PDB entry 9L5R | electron microscopy, 2.80 A resolution | chains 2 and B of the 49 polymer chains in the assembly

Chain 2:
Molecule: U2 snRNA
Organism: Chaetomium thermophilum (strain DSM 1495 / CBS 144.50 / IMI 039719)
Sequence (193 nucleotides; numbered 1 to 193; the number before each row is that of its first residue):
     1 AGCUCUCUUU GCCUUUUGGC UUAGAUCAAG UGUAGUAUCU GUUCUUUUCA GUUUAAUCUC
    61 UGAAACUGCU CUACGGAGCA GAAUCGUGAU UAUACUAAUU UUUGGCCUUC GGCGGACUUC
   121 CCUCUGGGCU UGCCCAUGGU CGUCUGCCAC AGUGUCCCUG GUAUUACACU GCCUCCAGGU
   181 GACGCGACCU UCC
Unresolved in the structure: 42-51, 61-85, 122-124, 129-132, 149-193

Chain B:
Protein: Pre-mRNA-splicing factor SYF2
Organism: Chaetomium thermophilum (strain DSM 1495 / CBS 144.50 / IMI 039719)
Reference sequence: G0S5N3 (G0S5N3_CHATD); numbering as in UniProt (aligned over 1-326)
Sequence (326 residues; numbered 1 to 326; the number before each row is that of its first residue):
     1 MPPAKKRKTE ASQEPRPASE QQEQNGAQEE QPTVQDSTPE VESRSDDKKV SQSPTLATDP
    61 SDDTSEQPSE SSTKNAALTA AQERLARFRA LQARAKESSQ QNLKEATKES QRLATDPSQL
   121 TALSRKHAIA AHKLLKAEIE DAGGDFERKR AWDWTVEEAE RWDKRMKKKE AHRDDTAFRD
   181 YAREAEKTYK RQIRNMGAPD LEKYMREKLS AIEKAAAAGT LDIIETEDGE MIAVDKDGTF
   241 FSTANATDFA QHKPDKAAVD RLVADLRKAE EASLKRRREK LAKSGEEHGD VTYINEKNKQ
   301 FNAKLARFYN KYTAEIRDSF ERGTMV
Unresolved in the structure: 1-68
Small-molecule neighbours: M7M (N,N,7-trimethylguanosine 5'-(trihydrogen diphosphate)): His132, Glu147, Arg150, Trp154, Glu158, Ala159, Trp162
Reported in the primary citation:
  - binding site for M7M: Trp154, Trp162

Chain 2 / chain B interface:
Contacting residue pairs (21; chain 2 residue first):
  A1(2) - Glu158(B)  base contact
  A1(2) - Arg161(B)  base contact
  A1(2) - Trp162(B)  hydrogen bond to the base
  A1(2) - Arg165(B)  hydrogen bond to the sugar
  U6(2) - Lys275(B)  salt bridge to the phosphate
  U10(2) - Thr176(B)  base contact
  G11(2) - Thr176(B)  hydrogen bond to the sugar
  G11(2) - Lys280(B)  base contact
  C12(2) - Lys280(B)  hydrogen bond to the base
  C13(2) - Lys304(B)  sugar contact
  C13(2) - Arg307(B)  hydrogen bond to the base
  U14(2) - Lys280(B)  hydrogen bond to the base
  U15(2) - Arg277(B)  salt bridge to the phosphate
  U15(2) - Lys297(B)  sugar contact
  U16(2) - Lys297(B)  salt bridge to the phosphate
  U16(2) - Gln300(B)  base contact
  U16(2) - Phe301(B)  sugar contact
  U16(2) - Lys304(B)  base contact
  U16(2) - Arg307(B)  hydrogen bond to the base
  U17(2) - Phe301(B)  phosphate contact
  U17(2) - Lys304(B)  salt bridge to the phosphate
Interface residues without a listed pair, chain 2 (12 interface residues in all): G2, C5
Interface residues without a listed pair, chain B (15 interface residues in all): Ala177, Phe178

In short:
12 residues of chain 2 and 15 residues of chain B are in contact, with 7 hydrogen bonds and 4 salt bridges.
Polar contacts include A1(2)-Trp162(B), C12(2)-Lys280(B) and C13(2)-Arg307(B). Bound to chain B: compound M7M.
The paper reports a binding site for M7M at Trp154(B) and Trp162(B).
Chain 2 is U2 snRNA and chain B is Pre-mRNA-splicing factor SYF2, both from Chaetomium thermophilum (strain
DSM 1495 / CBS 144.50 / IMI 039719); the structure, Cryo-EM structure of the thermophile spliceosome (state
ILS), was determined by electron microscopy, deposited together with 9L5S and 9L5T.
